PDB entry 6GHX | X-ray diffraction, 1.16 A resolution | chain A

[Chain A]
Molecule: Thermolysin
Organism: Geobacillus stearothermophilus
Notes: EC 3.4.24.27
UniProtKB: P43133 (THER_GEOSE); residues 1-316 here correspond to UniProt positions 236-551 (UniProt number = residue number + 235)
Chain sequence (316 residues; each row starts with the number of its first residue):
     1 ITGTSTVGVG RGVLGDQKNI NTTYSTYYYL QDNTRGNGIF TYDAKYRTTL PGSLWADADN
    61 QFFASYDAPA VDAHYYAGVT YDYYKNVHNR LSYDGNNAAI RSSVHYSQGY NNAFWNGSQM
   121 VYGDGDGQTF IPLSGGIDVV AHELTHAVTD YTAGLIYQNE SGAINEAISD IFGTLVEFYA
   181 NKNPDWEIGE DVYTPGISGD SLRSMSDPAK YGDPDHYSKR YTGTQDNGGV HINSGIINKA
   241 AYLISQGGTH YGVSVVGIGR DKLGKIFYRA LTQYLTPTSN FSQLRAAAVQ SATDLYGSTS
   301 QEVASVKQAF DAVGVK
Curated features (UniProtKB/Swiss-Prot):
  - active site: Glu143, His231 (Proton donor)
  - binding site (Ca(2+)): Asp57, Asp59, Gln61, Asp138, Glu177, Asn183, Asp185, Glu187, Glu190, Thr194, Ile197, Asp200
  - binding site (Zn(2+)): His142, His146, Glu166
Bound ions: Ca2+ site 1: Asp57, Asp59, Gln61; Ca2+ site 2: Asp138, Glu177, Asp185, Glu187, Glu190; Cd2+: His142, His146, Glu166; Ca2+ site 3: Glu177, Asn183, Asp185, Glu190; Ca2+ site 4: Tyr193, Thr194, Ile197, Asp200
Residues lining bound ligands: isoleucine (ILE): Asn111, Asn112, Ala113, Phe130, Leu133, Val139, His142, Glu143, Ile188, Leu202, Arg203, His231

[Overview]
Ligands of chain A: isoleucine. The Ca2+ site 1 is built by Asp57, Asp59 and Gln61. The Ca2+ site 2 is built
by Asp138, Glu177, Asp185, Glu187 and Glu190. UniProt lists active-site residues Glu143 and His231, 12
Ca2+-binding residues and 3 Zn2+-binding residues.
Chain A is Thermolysin (Geobacillus stearothermophilus); the structure, Alzheimer's Amyloid-Beta Peptide
Fragment 31-35 in Complex with Cd-substituted Thermolysin, was determined by X-ray diffraction, deposited
together with 5ONP, 5ONQ and 5ONR.
